PDB entry 8S0F | electron microscopy, 4.10 A resolution (low resolution: residue-level contacts below are approximate; hydrogen-bond / salt-bridge calls are withheld) | chains B and C of the 14 polymer chains in the assembly

Chain B:
Molecule: Origin recognition complex subunit 2
Source organism: Homo sapiens
UniProt: Q13416 (ORC2_HUMAN); residue numbers follow UniProt; this construct covers 1-577
Amino-acid sequence (577 residues; numbered 1 to 577; the number before each row is that of its first residue):
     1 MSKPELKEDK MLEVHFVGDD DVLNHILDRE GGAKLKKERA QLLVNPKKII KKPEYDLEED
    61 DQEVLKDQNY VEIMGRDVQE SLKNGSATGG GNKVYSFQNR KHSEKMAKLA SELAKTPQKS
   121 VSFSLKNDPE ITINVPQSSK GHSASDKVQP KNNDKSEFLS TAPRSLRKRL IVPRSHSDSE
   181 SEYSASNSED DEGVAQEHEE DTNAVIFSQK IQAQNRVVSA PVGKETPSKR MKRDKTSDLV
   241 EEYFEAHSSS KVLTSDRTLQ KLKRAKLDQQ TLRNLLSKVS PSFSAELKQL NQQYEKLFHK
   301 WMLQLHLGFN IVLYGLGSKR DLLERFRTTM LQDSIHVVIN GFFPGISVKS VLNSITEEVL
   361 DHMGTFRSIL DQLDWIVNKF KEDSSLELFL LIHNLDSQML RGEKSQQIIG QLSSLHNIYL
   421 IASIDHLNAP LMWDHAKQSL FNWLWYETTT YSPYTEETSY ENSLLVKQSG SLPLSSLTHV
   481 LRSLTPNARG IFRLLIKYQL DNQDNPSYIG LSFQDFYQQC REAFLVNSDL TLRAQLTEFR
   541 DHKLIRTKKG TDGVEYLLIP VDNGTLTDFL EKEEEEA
Unresolved in the structure: 1-269, 464-577
Curated features (UniProtKB/Swiss-Prot):
  - modified residue: Thr116 (Phosphothreonine), Ser122 (Phosphoserine), Ser138 (Phosphoserine), Thr226 (Phosphothreonine), Ser248 (Phosphoserine), Ser280 (Phosphoserine)

Chain C:
Molecule: Origin recognition complex subunit 3
Source organism: Homo sapiens
UniProt: Q9UBD5 (ORC3_HUMAN); numbering as in UniProt (aligned over 1-711)
Amino-acid sequence (711 residues; each row starts with the number of its first residue):
     1 MATSSMSKGC FVFKPNSKKR KISLPIEDYF NKGKNEPEDS KLRFETYQLI WQQMKSENER
    61 LQEELNKNLF DNLIEFLQKS HSGFQKNSRD LGGQIKLREI PTAALVLGVN VTDHDLTFGS
   121 LTEALQNNVT PYVVSLQAKD CPDMKHFLQK LISQLMDCCV DIKSKEEESV HVTQRKTHYS
   181 MDSLSSWYMT VTQKTDPKML SKKRTTSSQW QSPPVVVILK DMESFATKVL QDFIIISSQH
   241 LHEFPLILIF GIATSPIIIH RLLPHAVSSL LCIELFQSLS CKEHLTTVLD KLLLTTQFPF
   301 KINEKVLQVL TNIFLYHDFS VQNFIKGLQL SLLEHFYSQP LSVLCCNLPE AKRRINFLSN
   361 NQCENIRRLP SFRRYVEKQA SEKQVALLTN ERYLKEETQL LLENLHVYHM NYFLVLRCLH
   421 KFTSSLPKYP LGRQIRELYC TCLEKNIWDS EEYASVLQLL RMLAKDELMT ILEKCFKVFK
   481 SYCENHLGST AKRIEEFLAQ FQSLDETKEE EDASGSQPKG LQKTDLYHLQ KSLLEMKELR
   541 RSKKQTKFEV LRENVVNFID CLVREYLLPP ETQPLHEVVY FSAAHALREH LNAAPRIALH
   601 TALNNPYYYL KNEALKSEEG CIPNIAPDIC IAYKLHLECS RLINLVDWSE AFATVVTAAE
   661 KMDANSATSE EMNEIIHARF IRAVSELELL GFIKPTKQKT DHVARLTWGG C
Unresolved in the structure: 1-2, 16-24, 32-36, 86-98, 160-177, 194-211, 345-347, 498-548, 659-670, 706-711
Curated features (UniProtKB/Swiss-Prot):
  - modified residue (Phosphoserine): Ser23, Ser516

Interface between chain B and chain C:
Contacting residue pairs (56; chain B residue first):
  Leu276(B) - Ala678(C)
  Val279(B) - Ile675(C)
  Val279(B) - Arg679(C)
  Val279(B) - Arg682(C)
  Phe283(B) - Asn612(C)
  Phe283(B) - Ile625(C)
  Glu286(B) - Leu610(C)
  His299(B) - Tyr29(C)
  Lys300(B) - Glu334(C)
  Lys300(B) - Tyr337(C)
  Met302(B) - Tyr29(C)
  Leu303(B) - Phe30(C)
  His306(B) - Ile26(C)
  Leu307(B) - Leu333(C)
  Tyr314(B) - Ala598(C)
  Leu316(B) - Glu686(C)
  Arg320(B) - Ser4(C)
  Arg327(B) - Phe13(C)
  Ile335(B) - Lys14(C)
  His336(B) - Phe13(C)
  Val337(B) - Phe11(C)
  Val338(B) - Phe11(C)
  Val338(B) - Phe13(C)
  Asn340(B) - Gly9(C)
  Asn340(B) - Phe11(C)
  Phe343(B) - Ser7(C)
  Phe343(B) - Gly9(C)
  Ile346(B) - Gly9(C)
  Ser354(B) - Cys10(C)
  Glu358(B) - Val12(C)
  Glu358(B) - Lys14(C)
  Gln407(B) - Lys139(C)
  Asp425(B) - Leu690(C)
  Leu427(B) - Arg596(C)
  Leu427(B) - Leu690(C)
  His435(B) - Val111(C)
  His435(B) - Asp318(C)
  Ser439(B) - Thr112(C)
  Asn442(B) - Lys326(C)
  Leu444(B) - Leu330(C)
  Leu444(B) - His590(C)
  Leu444(B) - Leu591(C)
  Trp445(B) - His590(C)
  Trp445(B) - Ala593(C)
  Tyr446(B) - His590(C)
  Glu447(B) - Ala598(C)
  Glu447(B) - Tyr609(C)
  Thr449(B) - Tyr609(C)
  Tyr451(B) - Ala602(C)
  Tyr451(B) - Pro606(C)
  Tyr451(B) - Cys630(C)
  Tyr454(B) - Glu686(C)
  Thr458(B) - Ser685(C)
  Tyr460(B) - Ser5(C)
  Tyr460(B) - Met6(C)
  Tyr460(B) - Ser7(C)
Other interface residues (no listed pair), chain B (52 interface residues in all): Leu272, Arg273, Phe309, Glu324, Gln332, Asp333, Ser334, Ile339, Ser350, His426, Pro430, Ala436, Pro453, Glu457
Other interface residues (no listed pair), chain C (54 interface residues in all): Pro15, Phe44, His317, Gln329, Glu589, Ala594, Pro595, Leu599, Leu603, Glu674, Ile681, Leu689, Phe692

Overview:
The interface between chain B and chain C involves 52 residues on one side and 54 on the other.
Here chain B is Origin recognition complex subunit 2 and chain C is Origin recognition complex subunit 3, both
from Homo sapiens. Entry 8S0F (H. sapiens OC1M bound to double stranded DNA) was determined by electron
microscopy together with 8S09, 8S0A, 8S0B, 8S0C, 8S0D and 8S0E from the same study.
